3ES7 - chains A and B; structure by X-ray diffraction, 1.90 A resolution.

== Chain A (and B) ==
Protein: Muconate cycloisomerase
Source organism: Oceanobacillus iheyensis
Notes: chain B of this document is another copy of the same molecule, construct and numbering; everything in this record applies to it too
Reference sequence: Q8EMJ9 (Q8EMJ9_OCEIH); residue numbers follow UniProt; this construct covers 1-391
Sequence (391 residues; numbered 1 to 391; the number before each row is that of its first residue):
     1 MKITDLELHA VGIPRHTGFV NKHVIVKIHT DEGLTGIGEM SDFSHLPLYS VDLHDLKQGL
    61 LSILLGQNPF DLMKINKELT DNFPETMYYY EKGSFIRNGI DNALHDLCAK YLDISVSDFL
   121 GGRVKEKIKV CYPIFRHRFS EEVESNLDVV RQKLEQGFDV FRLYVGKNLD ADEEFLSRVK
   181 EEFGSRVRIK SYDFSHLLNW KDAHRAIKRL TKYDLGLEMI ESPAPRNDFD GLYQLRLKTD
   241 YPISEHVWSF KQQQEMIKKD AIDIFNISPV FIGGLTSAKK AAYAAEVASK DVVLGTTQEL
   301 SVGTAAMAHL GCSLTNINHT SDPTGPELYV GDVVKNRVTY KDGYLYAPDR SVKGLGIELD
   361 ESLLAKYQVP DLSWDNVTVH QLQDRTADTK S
Disordered / not traced: 388-391
Swiss-Prot annotation at these positions:
  - active site: Y90 (Proton donor), Y164 (Proton acceptor)
  - binding site (substrate): R15, Y89, T296, R385
  - binding site (Mg(2+)): D42, H45, D193, E221, H246, T297
  - site: R162 (Increases basicity of active site Tyr)
  - mutagenesis: H45 (H45Q: Loss of activity), Y90 (Y90F: 3550-fold reduction in catalytic efficiency), R162 (R162N: 17000-fold reduction in catalytic efficiency), Y164 (Y164F: Loss of activity)
Ion coordination: Mg2+: D42, H45, T297 (together with (2S)-2-hydroxybutanedioic acid)
Residues lining bound ligands: (2S)-2-hydroxybutanedioic acid (LMR): R15, D42, H45, Y89, Y90, F135, Y164, F271, T296, T297, Q298, R385
From the paper describing this entry:
  - binding site for (2S)-2-hydroxybutanedioic acid: R15, R385
  - contacts within the chain: R162-Y164 (hydrogen bond)
  - mutagenesis - Y90F: decreased catalytic activity

== Interface between chain A and chain B ==
Contacting residue pairs (55):
  L46(A) - D81(B)
  L46(A) - N82(B)
  P47(A) - N82(B)
  P47(A) - P84(B)
  L48(A) - G59(B)
  L48(A) - N82(B)  hydrogen bond (backbone-backbone)
  L48(A) - F83(B)
  Y49(A) - Y49(B)  hydrogen bond
  Y49(A) - V51(B)  hydrophobic
  Y49(A) - D55(B)
  Y49(A) - F83(B)  hydrophobic
  Y49(A) - E91(B)  hydrogen bond
  Y49(A) - G93(B)
  Y49(A) - I96(B)  hydrophobic
  S50(A) - S50(B)
  S50(A) - V51(B)
  S50(A) - D52(B)  hydrogen bond (backbone-backbone)
  S50(A) - D55(B)  hydrogen bond
  V51(A) - Y49(B)  hydrophobic
  V51(A) - S50(B)
  D52(A) - S50(B)  hydrogen bond (backbone-backbone)
  D55(A) - Y49(B)
  D55(A) - S50(B)  hydrogen bond
  D55(A) - S373(B)  hydrogen bond
  D55(A) - W374(B)  hydrogen bond (side chain-backbone)
  N82(A) - L46(B)
  N82(A) - P47(B)
  N82(A) - L48(B)  hydrogen bond (backbone-backbone)
  N82(A) - V379(B)
  F83(A) - L48(B)
  F83(A) - Y49(B)  hydrophobic
  P84(A) - P47(B)
  P84(A) - Y88(B)
  T86(A) - T86(B)
  T86(A) - M87(B)
  T86(A) - Y88(B)
  M87(A) - T86(B)
  M87(A) - M87(B)  hydrophobic
  M87(A) - N227(B)
  Y88(A) - P84(B)
  Y88(A) - T86(B)
  E91(A) - Y49(B)  hydrogen bond
  E91(A) - E91(B)
  G93(A) - Y49(B)
  I96(A) - Y49(B)  hydrophobic
  N227(A) - M87(B)
  N227(A) - K251(B)
  D230(A) - K258(B)  salt bridge
  K251(A) - N227(B)
  K258(A) - D230(B)  salt bridge
  K259(A) - K259(B)
  S373(A) - D55(B)
  W374(A) - D55(B)  hydrogen bond (backbone-side chain)
  V379(A) - D81(B)
  V379(A) - N82(B)
Also at the interface, not in a pair above, chain A (30 interface residues in all): L56, G59, D81, E85, D228
Also at the interface, not in a pair above, chain B (32 interface residues in all): L56, E85, R226, D228, E255

== In short ==
Chain A and chain B form an interface of 30 and 32 residues respectively; the contacts include 12 hydrogen
bonds and 2 salt bridges. Polar pairs include D230(A)-K258(B), Y49(A)-Y49(B) and Y49(A)-E91(B). Bound to chain
A: (2S)-2-hydroxybutanedioic acid. The paper reports a binding site for (2S)-2-hydroxybutanedioic acid at
R15(A) and R385(A); Y90F of chain A reduces catalytic activity.
Both chains are Muconate cycloisomerase (Oceanobacillus iheyensis). Entry 3ES7 (Crystal structure of divergent
enolase from Oceanobacillus Iheyensis complexed with Mg and L-malate) was determined by X-ray diffraction,
deposited together with 3HPF, 3FYY, 3ES8 and 2OQY.
